PDB entry 8HAF | electron microscopy, 3.25 A resolution | chains B and N of the 6 polymer chains in the assembly

== Chain B ==
Name: Guanine nucleotide-binding protein G(I)/G(S)/G(T) subunit beta-1
Source organism: Rattus norvegicus
UniProt: P54311 (GBB1_RAT); residues 2-340 here = UniProt positions 2-340
Amino-acid sequence (400 residues; numbered -33 to 366; the number before each row is that of its first residue; numbers below 1 keep their minus sign (Met-33 is residue -33)):
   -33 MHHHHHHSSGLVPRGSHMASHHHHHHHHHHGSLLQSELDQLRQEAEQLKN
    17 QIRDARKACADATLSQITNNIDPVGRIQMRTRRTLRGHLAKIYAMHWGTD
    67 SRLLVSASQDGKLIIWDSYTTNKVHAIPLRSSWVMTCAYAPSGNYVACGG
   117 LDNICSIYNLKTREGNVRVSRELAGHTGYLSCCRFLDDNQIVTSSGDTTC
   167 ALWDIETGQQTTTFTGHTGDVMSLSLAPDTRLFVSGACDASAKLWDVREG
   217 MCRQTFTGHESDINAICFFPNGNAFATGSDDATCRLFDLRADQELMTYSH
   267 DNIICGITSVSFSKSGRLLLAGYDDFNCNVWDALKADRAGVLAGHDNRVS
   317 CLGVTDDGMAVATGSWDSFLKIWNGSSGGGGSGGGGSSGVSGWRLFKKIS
Not modelled in the structure: -33 to 2, 344-366
Differences from the reference sequence: expression tag (-33 to 1, 341-366)
Curated features (UniProtKB/Swiss-Prot):
  - modified residue: Ser2 (N-acetylserine), His266 (Phosphohistidine)

== Chain N ==
Name: Nanobody 35
Source organism: synthetic construct
Notes: antibody fragment or engineered binder
Amino-acid sequence (140 residues; each row starts with the number of its first residue; numbers below 1 keep their minus sign (Met-1 is residue -1)):
    -1 MAQVQLQESGGGLVQPGGSLRLSCAASGFTFSNYKMNWVRQAPGKGLEWV
    49 SDISQSGASISYTGSVKGRFTISRDNAKNTLYLQMNSLKPEDTAVYYCAR
    99 CPAPFTRDCFDVTSTTYAYRGQGTQVTVSSHHHHHHEPEA
Not modelled in the structure: -1 to 0, 130-138
Cystine bridges: Cys99-Cys107

== Interface between chain B and chain N ==
Pairs across the interface (18; chain B residue first):
  Asp205(B) - Ala116(N)
  Asp205(B) - Tyr117(N)
  Ala206(B) - Tyr117(N)  hydrogen bond (backbone-side chain)
  Thr223(B) - Gln1(N)
  His225(B) - Val2(N)
  Glu226(B) - Val2(N)
  Glu226(B) - Phe27(N)
  Glu226(B) - Arg98(N)  hydrogen bond (backbone-side chain)
  Glu226(B) - Tyr117(N)
  Ser227(B) - Tyr32(N)
  Ser227(B) - Pro100(N)  hydrogen bond (side chain-backbone)
  Ser227(B) - Tyr117(N)
  Asp228(B) - Tyr117(N)  hydrogen bond (backbone-side chain)
  Asp246(B) - Ala101(N)
  Asp246(B) - Pro102(N)
  Asp247(B) - Tyr32(N)
  Asp247(B) - Pro102(N)
  Ile270(B) - Phe103(N)
Interface residues without a listed pair, chain B (13 interface residues in all): Arg8, Thr184, Cys204
Interface residues without a listed pair, chain N (15 interface residues in all): Gly26, Thr28, Thr114, Gln120

== In short ==
Chain B and chain N form an interface of 13 and 15 residues respectively, with 4 hydrogen bonds. Polar
contacts include Ala206(B)-Tyr117(N), Glu226(B)-Arg98(N) and Ser227(B)-Pro100(N).
Here chain B is Guanine nucleotide-binding protein G(I)/G(S)/G(T) subunit beta-1 (Rattus norvegicus) and chain
N is Nanobody 35 (synthetic construct). Entry 8HAF (PTHrP-PTH1R-Gs complex) was determined by electron
microscopy together with 8HA0 and 8HAO from the same study.
